3KC0 - chains A and D of the 4 polymer chains in the assembly; structure by X-ray diffraction, 2.80 A resolution.

[Chain A (and D)]
Name: Fructose-1,6-bisphosphatase 1
From: Homo sapiens
Notes: EC 3.1.3.11; chain D of this document is another copy of the same molecule, construct and numbering; everything in this record applies to it too
UniProt: P09467 (F16P1_HUMAN); residues 1-337 here correspond to UniProt positions 2-338 (UniProt number = residue number + 1)
Amino-acid sequence (337 residues; each row starts with the number of its first residue):
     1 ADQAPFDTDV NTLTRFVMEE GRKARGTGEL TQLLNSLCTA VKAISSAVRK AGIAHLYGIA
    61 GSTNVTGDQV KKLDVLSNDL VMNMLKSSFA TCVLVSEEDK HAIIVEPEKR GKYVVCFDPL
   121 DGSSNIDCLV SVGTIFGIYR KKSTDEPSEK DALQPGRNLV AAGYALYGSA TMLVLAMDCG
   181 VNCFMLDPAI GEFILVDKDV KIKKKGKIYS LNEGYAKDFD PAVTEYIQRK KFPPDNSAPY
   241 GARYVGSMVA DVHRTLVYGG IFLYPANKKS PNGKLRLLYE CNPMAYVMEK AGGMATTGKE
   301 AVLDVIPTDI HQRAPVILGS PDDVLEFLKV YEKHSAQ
Disordered / not traced: 1-8, 62-69, 336-337 (chain D: 1-8, 62-70, 336-337)
Residues lining bound ligands: 2T5 ([(8H-indeno[1,2-d][1,3]thiazol-4-yloxy)methyl]phosphonic acid): Val17, Glu20, Gly21, Ala24, Gly26, Thr27, Gly28, Glu29, Leu30, Thr31, Leu34, Lys112, Tyr113, Met177
Curated features (UniProtKB/Swiss-Prot):
  - binding site (AMP): Val17 to Gly21, Thr27 to Thr31, Lys112, Tyr113, Arg140
  - binding site (Mg(2+)): Asp68, Glu97, Asp118, Leu120, Asp121, Glu280
  - binding site (substrate): Asp121 to Ser124, Asn212 to Tyr215, Arg243 to Met248, Tyr264, Lys274 to Arg276
  - modified residue: Ala1 (N-acetylalanine), Lys150 (N6-succinyllysine), Tyr215 (Phosphotyrosine), Tyr244 (Phosphotyrosine), Tyr264 (Phosphotyrosine)

[Interface between chain A and chain D]
Contacting residue pairs - 19 pairs, chain A then chain D:
  Thr39(A) with Ile59(D)
  His55(A) with Leu76(D)
  Ile59(A) with Ala43(D), hydrophobic; Leu80(D), hydrophobic; Asn83(D); Met84(D), hydrophobic
  Ala60(A) with Leu76(D), hydrophobic; Asp79(D); Leu80(D), hydrophobic; Asn83(D), hydrogen bond (backbone-side chain)
  Gly61(A) with Asn83(D)
  Asp79(A) with Ala60(D)
  Leu80(A) with His55(D); Ile59(D), hydrophobic; Ala60(D), hydrophobic
  Asn83(A) with Gly58(D), hydrogen bond (side chain-backbone); Ile59(D), hydrogen bond (side chain-backbone); Gly61(D)
  Met84(A) with Ile59(D), hydrophobic
Other interface residues (no listed pair), chain A (11 interface residues in all): Ala43, Leu76
Other interface residues (no listed pair), chain D (12 interface residues in all): Thr39

[Summary]
The interface between chain A and chain D involves 11 residues on one side and 12 on the other, with 3
hydrogen bonds. Polar contacts include Ala60(A)-Asn83(D), Asn83(A)-Gly58(D) and Asn83(A)-Ile59(D). Ligands of
chain A: compound 2T5.
Chain A and chain D are both Fructose-1,6-bisphosphatase 1 (Homo sapiens); the structure, Crystal structure of
human liver FBPase in complex with tricyclic inhibitor 10b, was determined by X-ray diffraction together with
3KBZ and 3KC1 from the same study.
